PDB entry 6KKE | X-ray diffraction, 2.58 A resolution | chains A and C

# Chain A
Name: Thyroid hormone receptor beta
From: Homo sapiens
UniProtKB: P10828 (THB_HUMAN); residue numbers follow UniProt; this construct covers 211-459
Sequence (249 residues; numbered 211 to 459; the number before each row is that of its first residue):
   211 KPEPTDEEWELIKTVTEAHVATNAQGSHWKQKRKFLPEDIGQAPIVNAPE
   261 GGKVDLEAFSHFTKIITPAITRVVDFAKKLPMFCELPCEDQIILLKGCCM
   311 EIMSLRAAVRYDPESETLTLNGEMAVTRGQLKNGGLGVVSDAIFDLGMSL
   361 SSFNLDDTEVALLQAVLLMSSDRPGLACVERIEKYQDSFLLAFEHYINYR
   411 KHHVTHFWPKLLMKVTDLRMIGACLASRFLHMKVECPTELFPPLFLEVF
Unresolved in the structure: 256-262
Sequence notes: engineered mutation L435 (His in P10828)
Small-molecule neighbours: 8HO (2-[(1-methyl-4-oxidanyl-7-phenoxy-isoquinolin-3-yl)carbonylamino]ethanoic acid): F269, F272, T273, I275, I276, A279, R282, M310, M313, S314, R316, A317, R320, T329, L330, N331, G344, G345, L346, F439, M442, F455
What the authors report for this chain:
  - disease-associated variants - V264D, R438H, R438W: decreased signaling in response to T3

# Chain C
Name: SRC2-3
From: Homo sapiens
Sequence (11 residues; numbered 741 to 751; the number before each row is that of its first residue):
   741 ENALLRYLLDK

# Chain A / chain C interface
Pairs across the interface - 17 pairs, chain A then chain C:
  T281(A) - L748(C)
  V284(A) - L745(C)  hydrophobic
  K288(A) - L748(C)  hydrogen bond (side chain-backbone)
  K288(A) - L749(C)
  K288(A) - K751(C)
  E299(A) - R746(C)  salt bridge
  I302(A) - N742(C)
  I302(A) - L745(C)  hydrophobic
  I302(A) - L749(C)  hydrophobic
  L305(A) - L749(C)  hydrophobic
  K306(A) - N742(C)  hydrogen bond
  L454(A) - L744(C)  hydrophobic
  L454(A) - L748(C)  hydrophobic
  E457(A) - N742(C)
  E457(A) - A743(C)  hydrogen bond (side chain-backbone)
  E457(A) - L744(C)  hydrogen bond (side chain-backbone)
  E457(A) - L745(C)  hydrogen bond (side chain-backbone)
Interface residues without a listed pair, chain A (12 interface residues in all): F293, Q301, P453

# Overview
12 residues of chain A and 8 residues of chain C are in contact, with 5 hydrogen bonds and 1 salt bridge.
Among the polar pairs are E299(A)-R746(C), K288(A)-L748(C) and K306(A)-N742(C). Bound to chain A: compound
8HO. The paper reports that V264D, R438H and R438W of chain A reduce signaling in response to T3.
Chain A is Thyroid hormone receptor beta and chain C is SRC2-3, both from Homo sapiens; the structure, THRb
mutation with a novel agonist, was determined by X-ray diffraction together with 6KKB, 6KNU, 6KNV and 6KNW
from the same study.
